8HR7 - chains D and S of the 19 polymer chains in the assembly; structure by electron microscopy, 3.96 A resolution.

[Chain D]
Molecule: Adenosine deaminase
Organism: Escherichia coli
UniProt: A0A8E2SFD7 (A0A8E2SFD7_ECOLX); residues 1-799 here = UniProt positions 1-799
Amino-acid sequence (799 residues; row label = number of the first residue in the row):
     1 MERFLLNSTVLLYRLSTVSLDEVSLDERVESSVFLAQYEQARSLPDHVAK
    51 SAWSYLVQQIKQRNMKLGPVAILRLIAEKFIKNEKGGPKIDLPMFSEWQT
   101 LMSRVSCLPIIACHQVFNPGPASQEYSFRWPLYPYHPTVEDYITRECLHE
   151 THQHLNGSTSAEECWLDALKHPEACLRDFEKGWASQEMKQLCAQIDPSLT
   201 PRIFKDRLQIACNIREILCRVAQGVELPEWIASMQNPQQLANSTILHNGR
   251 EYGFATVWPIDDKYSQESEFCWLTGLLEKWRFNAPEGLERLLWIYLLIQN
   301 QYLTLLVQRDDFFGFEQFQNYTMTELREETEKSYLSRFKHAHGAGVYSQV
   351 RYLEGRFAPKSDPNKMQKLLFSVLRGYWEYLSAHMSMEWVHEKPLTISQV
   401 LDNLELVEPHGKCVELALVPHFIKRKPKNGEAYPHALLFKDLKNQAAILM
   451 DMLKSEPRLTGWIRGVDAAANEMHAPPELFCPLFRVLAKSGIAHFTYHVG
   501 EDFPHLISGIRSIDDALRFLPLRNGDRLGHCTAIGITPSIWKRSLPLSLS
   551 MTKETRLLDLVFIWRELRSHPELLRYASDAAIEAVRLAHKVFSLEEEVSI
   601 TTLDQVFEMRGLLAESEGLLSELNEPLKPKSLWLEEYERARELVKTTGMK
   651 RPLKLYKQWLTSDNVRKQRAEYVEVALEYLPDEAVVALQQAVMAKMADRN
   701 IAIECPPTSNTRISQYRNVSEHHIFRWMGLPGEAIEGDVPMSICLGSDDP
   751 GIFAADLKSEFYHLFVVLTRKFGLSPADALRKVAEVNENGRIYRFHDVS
Disordered / not traced: 312-322, 620-630, 799
Construct notes: conflict Thr274 (Ile in A0A8E2SFD7)

[Chain S]
Molecule: Archaeal ATPase
Organism: Escherichia coli
UniProt: A0A8H9B1T2 (A0A8H9B1T2_ECOLX); residue numbers follow UniProt; this construct covers 1-947
Amino-acid sequence (947 residues; each row starts with the number of its first residue):
     1 MTDSVQTETTEGKIIINLFAPNLPGSTKEDDLIQKSLRDQLVESIRNSIA
    51 YPDTDKFAGLTRFIDESGRNVFFVDGTRGAGKTTFINSVVKSLNSDQDDV
   101 KVNIKCLPTIDPTKLPRHEPILVTVTARLNKMVSDKLKGYWASNDYRKQK
   151 EQWQNHLAQLQRGLHLLTDKEYKPEYFSDALKLDAQLDYSIGGQDLSEIF
   201 EELVKRACEILDCKAILITFDDIDTQFDAGWDVLESIRKFFNSRKLVVVA
   251 TGDLRLYSQLIRGKQYENYSKTLLEQEKESVRLAERGYMVEHLEQQYLLK
   301 LFPVQKRIQLKTMLQLVGEKGKAGKEEIKVKTEPGMQDIDAIDVRQAIGD
   351 AVREGLNLREGSDADMYVNELLKQPVRLLMQVLQDFYTKKYHATSVKLDG
   401 KQSRNERPNELSVPNLLRNALYGSMLSSIYRAGLNYEQHRFGMDSLCKDI
   451 FTYVKQDRDFNTGFYLRPQSESEALRNCSIYLASQVSENCQGSLSKFLQM
   501 LLVGCGSVSIFNQFVTELARAENDREKFEQLISEYVAYMSVGRIESASHW
   551 ANRCCAVVANSPNDEKIGVFLGMVQLNRKSRQHMPGGYKKFNIDTENGLA
   601 KAAMASSLSTVASNNLMDFCSVFNLIGAIADISACRCERSAITNAFNKVI
   651 AQTTCIVPPWSEAAVRAEMKGSSKSADNDAAVLDVDLDPKDDGVIDESQQ
   701 DDATEFSDAITKVEQWLKNVNEIEIGIRPSALLIGKVWSRFYFNLNNVAD
   751 QHKTRLYRNAEHGRMASQSNAAKIMRFNVLAFLHAVLVEESLYHSVSDRE
   801 YIGEGLRLNPVTSVDEFEKKIKIIGEKLKADNKTWKNTHPLFFLLISCPI
   851 LHPFIFPVGGINCSVKALNKETSFNKLIDEIVGDKLLSDEEWDYLTKNND
   901 QKTNTRQQIFQNTITSLNSSTIVGASYDKDTPARKTKSPLLGDSEEK
Disordered / not traced: 1-12, 52-68, 96-101, 396-410, 518-523, 664-699, 899-906, 935-947
Construct notes: conflict Arg636 (Leu in A0A8H9B1T2), Leu940 (Ser in A0A8H9B1T2)

[Interface between chain D and chain S]
Residue-residue contacts (9):
  Asn64(D) - Ser143(S)  hydrogen bond (side chain-backbone)
  Asn64(D) - Asn144(S)
  Asn64(D) - Asp145(S)
  Glu278(D) - Gln186(S)  hydrogen bond
  Arg281(D) - Arg147(S)  hydrogen bond (backbone-side chain)
  Phe282(D) - Arg147(S)
  Phe282(D) - Lys148(S)
  Phe282(D) - Glu151(S)
  Phe282(D) - Gln152(S)
Also at the interface, not in a pair above, chain D (6 interface residues in all): Arg74, Asn283

[Summary]
Chain D and chain S form an interface of 6 and 8 residues respectively; the contacts include 3 hydrogen bonds.
Among the polar pairs are Asn64(D)-Ser143(S), Glu278(D)-Gln186(S) and Arg281(D)-Arg147(S).
Here chain D is Adenosine deaminase and chain S is Archaeal ATPase, both from Escherichia coli. Entry 8HR7
(Structure of RdrA-RdrB complex) was determined by electron microscopy, deposited together with 8HR8, 8HR9,
8HRA, 8HRB and 8HRC.
